PDB entry 8T0U | X-ray diffraction, 2.60 A resolution | chains C and D of the 4 polymer chains in the assembly

# Chain C (and D)
Molecule: FMNH(2)-dependent dimethylsulfone monooxygenase
Source organism: Pseudomonas fluorescens
Notes: EC 1.14.14.35; chain D of this document is another copy of the same molecule, construct and numbering; everything in this record applies to it too
UniProtKB: Q3KC85 (SFNG_PSEPF); residue numbers follow UniProt; this construct covers 1-364
Amino-acid sequence (387 residues; each row starts with the number of its first residue; numbers below 1 keep their minus sign (Met-22 is residue -22)):
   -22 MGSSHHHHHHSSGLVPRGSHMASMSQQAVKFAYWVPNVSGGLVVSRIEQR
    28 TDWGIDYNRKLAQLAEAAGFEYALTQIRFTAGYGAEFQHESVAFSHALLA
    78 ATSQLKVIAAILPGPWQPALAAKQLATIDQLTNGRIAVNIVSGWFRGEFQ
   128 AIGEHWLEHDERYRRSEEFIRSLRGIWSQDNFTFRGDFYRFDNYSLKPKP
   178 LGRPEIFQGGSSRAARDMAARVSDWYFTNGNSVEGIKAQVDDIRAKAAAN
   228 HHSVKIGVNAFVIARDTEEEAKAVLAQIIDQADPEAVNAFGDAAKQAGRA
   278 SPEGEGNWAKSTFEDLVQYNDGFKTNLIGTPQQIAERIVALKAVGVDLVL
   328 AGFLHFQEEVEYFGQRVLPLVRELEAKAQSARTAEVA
Not modelled in the structure: -22 to 2, 27-28, 257-288, 356-364 (chain D: -22 to 3, 21-28, 60-62, 260-296, 356-364)
Construct notes: initiating methionine (-22); expression tag (-21 to 0)

# How chain C and chain D interact
Residue-residue contacts - 74 pairs, chain C then chain D:
  Trp30(C) - Pro175(D)  hydrophobic
  Ile32(C) - Leu108(D)  hydrophobic
  Arg55(C) - Lys100(D)
  Phe56(C) - Lys100(D)
  Phe56(C) - Tyr171(D)  hydrogen bond (backbone-side chain)
  Thr57(C) - Tyr171(D)
  Thr57(C) - Ser172(D)  hydrogen bond (side chain-backbone)
  Ala58(C) - Ser172(D)  hydrogen bond (backbone-backbone)
  Ala58(C) - Lys174(D)
  Glu63(C) - Lys174(D)
  Phe64(C) - Lys174(D)
  Gln65(C) - Lys100(D)  hydrogen bond (backbone-side chain)
  Gln65(C) - Lys174(D)  hydrogen bond (backbone-backbone)
  Gln65(C) - Pro175(D)
  His66(C) - Thr104(D)
  His66(C) - Pro175(D)
  Glu67(C) - Leu97(D)
  Glu67(C) - Lys100(D)
  Glu67(C) - Gln101(D)  hydrogen bond
  Glu67(C) - Thr104(D)  hydrogen bond (backbone-side chain)
  Val69(C) - Gln101(D)
  Ala70(C) - His73(D)
  Ala70(C) - Thr104(D)
  Ala70(C) - Ile105(D)  hydrophobic
  His73(C) - Ala70(D)
  His73(C) - His73(D)  hydrogen bond
  Ala74(C) - Leu108(D)  hydrophobic
  Gly91(C) - Gln94(D)
  Pro92(C) - Gln94(D)
  Trp93(C) - Leu97(D)
  Gln94(C) - Gly91(D)  hydrogen bond (side chain-backbone)
  Gln94(C) - Pro92(D)  hydrogen bond (side chain-backbone)
  Gln94(C) - Gln94(D)
  Gln94(C) - Glu131(D)
  Ala96(C) - Ile129(D)  hydrophobic
  Leu97(C) - Glu67(D)
  Leu97(C) - Pro92(D)
  Leu97(C) - Trp93(D)  hydrophobic
  Leu97(C) - Leu97(D)  hydrophobic
  Lys100(C) - Arg55(D)
  Lys100(C) - Gln65(D)  hydrogen bond (side chain-backbone)
  Lys100(C) - Glu67(D)
  Gln101(C) - Glu67(D)  hydrogen bond
  Gln101(C) - Val69(D)
  Gln101(C) - Gln101(D)  hydrogen bond
  Thr104(C) - His66(D)
  Thr104(C) - Glu67(D)  hydrogen bond (side chain-backbone)
  Thr104(C) - Ala70(D)
  Ile105(C) - Ala70(D)  hydrophobic
  Leu108(C) - Ile32(D)  hydrophobic
  Leu108(C) - Ala74(D)  hydrophobic
  Gln127(C) - Asp169(D)  hydrogen bond
  Ala128(C) - Phe168(D)
  Ala128(C) - Asp169(D)  hydrogen bond (backbone-backbone)
  Ala128(C) - Tyr171(D)
  Ile129(C) - Arg167(D)
  Ile129(C) - Phe168(D)  hydrophobic
  Ile129(C) - Tyr171(D)  hydrophobic
  Gly130(C) - Arg167(D)  hydrogen bond (backbone-backbone)
  Glu131(C) - Gln94(D)  hydrogen bond
  Arg167(C) - Ile129(D)
  Arg167(C) - Gly130(D)  hydrogen bond (backbone-backbone)
  Phe168(C) - Ala128(D)
  Phe168(C) - Ile129(D)  hydrophobic
  Asp169(C) - Gln127(D)  hydrogen bond
  Asp169(C) - Ala128(D)  hydrogen bond (backbone-backbone)
  Tyr171(C) - Phe56(D)  hydrogen bond (side chain-backbone)
  Tyr171(C) - Thr57(D)
  Tyr171(C) - Ala128(D)
  Tyr171(C) - Ile129(D)  hydrophobic
  Lys174(C) - Glu63(D)
  Lys174(C) - Phe64(D)
  Lys174(C) - Gln65(D)  hydrogen bond (backbone-backbone)
  Pro175(C) - Gln65(D)
Also at the interface, not in a pair above, chain C (39 interface residues in all): Phe71, Ser172
Also at the interface, not in a pair above, chain D (40 interface residues in all): Trp30, Ala58, Ala96, Gln107, Asn170

# Summary
Chain C and chain D form an interface of 39 and 40 residues respectively; the contacts include 23 hydrogen
bonds. Polar pairs include Phe56(C)-Tyr171(D), Thr57(C)-Ser172(D) and Gln65(C)-Lys100(D).
Chain C and chain D are both FMNH(2)-dependent dimethylsulfone monooxygenase (Pseudomonas fluorescens); the
structure, Crystal structure of dimethylsulfone monooxygenase SfnG from Pseudomonas fluorescens, was
determined by X-ray diffraction (same publication as 8T0W).
